3K0F - chains A and F of the 6 polymer chains in the assembly; structure by X-ray diffraction, 3.00 A resolution.

== Chain A ==
Name: Circadian clock protein kinase KaiC
Organism: Synechococcus elongatus PCC 7942
Notes: EC 2.7.11.17
UniProt: Q79PF4 (KAIC_SYNE7); residues 1-519 here = UniProt positions 1-519
Chain sequence (519 residues; numbered 1 to 519; the number before each row is that of its first residue):
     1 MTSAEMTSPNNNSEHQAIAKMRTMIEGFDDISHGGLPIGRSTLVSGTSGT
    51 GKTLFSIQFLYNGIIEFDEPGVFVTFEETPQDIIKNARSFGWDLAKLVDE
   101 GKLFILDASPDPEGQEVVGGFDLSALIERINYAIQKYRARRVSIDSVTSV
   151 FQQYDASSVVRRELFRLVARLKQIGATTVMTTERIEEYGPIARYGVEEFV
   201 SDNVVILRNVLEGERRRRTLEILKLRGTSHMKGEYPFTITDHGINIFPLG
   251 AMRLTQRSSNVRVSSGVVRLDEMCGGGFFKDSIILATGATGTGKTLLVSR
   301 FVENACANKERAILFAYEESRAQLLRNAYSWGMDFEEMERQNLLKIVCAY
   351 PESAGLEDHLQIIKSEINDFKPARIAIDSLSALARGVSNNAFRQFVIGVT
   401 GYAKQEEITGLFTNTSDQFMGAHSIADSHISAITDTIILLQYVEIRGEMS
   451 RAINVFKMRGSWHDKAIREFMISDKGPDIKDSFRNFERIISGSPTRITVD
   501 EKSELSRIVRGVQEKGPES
Unresolved in the structure: 1-13
Sequence notes: engineered mutation Ala426 (Thr in Q79PF4), Ala432 (Thr in Q79PF4)
Metal / ion sites: Mg2+ site 1: Thr53 (together with ATP); Mg2+ site 2: Thr295 (together with ATP)
Small-molecule neighbours:
  - ATP (adenosine-5'-triphosphate), molecule 1: Ser48, Gly49, Thr50, Gly51, Lys52, Thr53, Leu54, Glu78, Ser89, Phe90, Arg218, Ile239, Thr240, Asp241
  - ATP, molecule 2: Phe199, Leu223, Lys224, Leu225, Arg226, Gly227, Thr228, Ser229, His230, Lys232
  - ATP, molecule 3: Ala289, Thr290, Gly291, Thr292, Gly293, Lys294, Thr295, Leu296, Glu318, Glu319, Ser330, Trp331, Arg451, Ile472, Ser473
  - ATP, molecule 4: Ser431, Ala432, Phe456, Lys457, Met458, Arg459, Gly460, Ser461, Trp462, His463, Lys465
What the authors report for this chain:
  - mutagenesis - E318A: abolished catalytic activity
  - mutagenesis - I430A (Tm change 3 degC): decreased stability
  - mutagenesis - R385A: increased catalytic activity

== Chain F ==
Name: Circadian clock protein kinase KaiC
Organism: Synechococcus elongatus PCC 7942
Notes: EC 2.7.11.17
UniProt: Q79PF4 (KAIC_SYNE7); numbering as in UniProt (aligned over 1-519)
Chain sequence (519 residues; row label = number of the first residue in the row):
     1 MTSAEMTSPNNNSEHQAIAKMRTMIEGFDDISHGGLPIGRSTLVSGTSGT
    51 GKTLFSIQFLYNGIIEFDEPGVFVTFEETPQDIIKNARSFGWDLAKLVDE
   101 GKLFILDASPDPEGQEVVGGFDLSALIERINYAIQKYRARRVSIDSVTSV
   151 FQQYDASSVVRRELFRLVARLKQIGATTVMTTERIEEYGPIARYGVEEFV
   201 SDNVVILRNVLEGERRRRTLEILKLRGTSHMKGEYPFTITDHGINIFPLG
   251 AMRLTQRSSNVRVSSGVVRLDEMCGGGFFKDSIILATGATGTGKTLLVSR
   301 FVENACANKERAILFAYEESRAQLLRNAYSWGMDFEEMERQNLLKIVCAY
   351 PESAGLEDHLQIIKSEINDFKPARIAIDSLSALARGVSNNAFRQFVIGVT
   401 GYAKQEEITGLFTNTSDQFMGAHSIADSHISAITDTIILLQYVEIRGEMS
   451 RAINVFKMRGSWHDKAIREFMISDKGPDIKDSFRNFERIISGSPTRITVD
   501 EKSELSRIVRGVQEKGPES
Unresolved in the structure: 1-13
Modified positions: Ser431 (phosphoserine; SEP)
Sequence notes: engineered mutation Ala426 (Thr in Q79PF4), Ala432 (Thr in Q79PF4)
Metal / ion sites: Mg2+: Thr295 (together with ATP)
Small-molecule neighbours:
  - ATP (adenosine-5'-triphosphate), molecule 1: Ser48, Gly49, Thr50, Gly51, Lys52, Thr53, Leu54, Glu78, Ser89, Phe90, Arg218, Ile239, Thr240, Asp241
  - ATP, molecule 2: Leu223, Lys224, Leu225, Arg226, Gly227, Thr228, Ser229, His230, Lys232
  - ATP, molecule 3: Ala289, Thr290, Gly291, Thr292, Gly293, Lys294, Thr295, Leu296, Glu318, Ser330, Trp331, Arg451, Ile472, Ser473, Asp474
  - ATP, molecule 4: Ala432, Phe456, Lys457, Met458, Arg459, Gly460, Ser461, Trp462, His463, Lys465

== How chain A and chain F interact ==
Pairs across the interface (137; chain A residue first):
  Glu14(A) with Lys85(F)
  His15(A) with Arg88(F), hydrogen bond (backbone-side chain)
  Gln16(A) with Lys85(F); Arg88(F)
  Ala17(A) with Lys85(F); Arg88(F)
  Ile18(A) with Lys85(F); Asn86(F)
  Arg40(A) with Asp82(F), salt bridge; Lys85(F); Asn86(F), hydrogen bond
  Ser158(A) with Gln152(F); Gln153(F), hydrogen bond (side chain-backbone); Tyr154(F)
  Arg161(A) with Glu77(F), salt bridge; Ser149(F); Gln152(F); Glu183(F), salt bridge
  Arg162(A) with Gln115(F); Glu116(F), salt bridge
  Phe165(A) with Glu77(F); Pro110(F)
  Arg166(A) with Pro112(F); Gly114(F), hydrogen bond (side chain-backbone)
  Ala169(A) with Pro112(F), hydrophobic
  Arg170(A) with Pro112(F)
  Lys172(A) with Asp82(F), salt bridge
  Tyr188(A) with Leu211(F), hydrophobic
  Gly195(A) with Arg193(F), hydrogen bond (backbone-side chain)
  Val196(A) with Gln152(F); Arg193(F)
  Glu198(A) with Ser48(F), hydrogen bond (backbone-side chain)
  Phe199(A) with Thr47(F); Ser48(F); Lys52(F); Glu77(F); Glu183(F); Arg184(F); Arg193(F)
  Val200(A) with Glu77(F)
  Arg208(A) with Leu211(F)
  Arg217(A) with Glu214(F), salt bridge
  Thr219(A) with Glu214(F)
  Glu221(A) with Arg216(F), salt bridge
  Leu223(A) with Ser48(F); Arg216(F)
  Lys224(A) with Ser48(F); Gly49(F)
  Arg226(A) with Glu78(F), salt bridge; Asn86(F)
  Gly227(A) with Asn86(F); Ser89(F), hydrogen bond (backbone-side chain)
  Thr228(A) with Ser89(F)
  Lys232(A) with Arg216(F); Arg218(F)
  Gly233(A) with Glu214(F); Arg216(F)
  Glu234(A) with Leu211(F); Glu214(F), hydrogen bond (backbone-backbone); Arg215(F), hydrogen bond (backbone-side chain)
  Gly250(A) with Ser353(F)
  Met252(A) with Tyr350(F)
  Arg253(A) with Tyr350(F)
  Leu254(A) with Ala316(F); Glu319(F); Ser320(F); Arg321(F), hydrogen bond (backbone-side chain); Cys348(F), hydrophobic; Ala349(F); Tyr350(F)
  Thr255(A) with Arg321(F), hydrogen bond
  Gln256(A) with Ser320(F), hydrogen bond (backbone-side chain); Ala322(F); Tyr350(F), hydrogen bond
  Arg257(A) with Ala322(F)
  Ser258(A) with Ala322(F); Gln323(F); Arg326(F)
  Ser259(A) with Arg326(F), hydrogen bond (backbone-side chain)
  Asn260(A) with Arg326(F)
  Phe279(A) with Arg326(F)
  Asp281(A) with Arg326(F), hydrogen bond (backbone-side chain)
  Asn390(A) with Gly386(F)
  Arg393(A) with Arg385(F); Gly386(F)
  Gln394(A) with Glu214(F)
  Ile397(A) with Tyr350(F), hydrophobic; Arg385(F)
  Lys404(A) with Gln323(F), hydrogen bond
  Ala422(A) with Phe419(F)
  His423(A) with Gln418(F); Phe419(F), hydrogen bond (backbone-backbone); Met420(F), hydrogen bond (side chain-backbone)
  Ser424(A) with Asp417(F); Phe419(F)
  Ile425(A) with Thr290(F); Phe419(F), hydrophobic
  His429(A) with Asp417(F), salt bridge
  Ser431(A) with Thr290(F), hydrogen bond (backbone-side chain)
  Ala432(A) with Glu318(F)
  Ile433(A) with Arg385(F)
  Asp435(A) with Gln323(F), hydrogen bond
  Asn454(A) with Met449(F)
  Phe456(A) with Thr290(F); Phe419(F), hydrophobic; Tyr442(F), hydrophobic
  Lys457(A) with Thr290(F); Gly291(F)
  Arg459(A) with Gln323(F); Asn327(F)
  Gly460(A) with Arg326(F); Asn327(F); Ser330(F)
  Lys465(A) with Glu448(F); Met449(F), hydrogen bond (backbone-backbone)
  Ala466(A) with Gly447(F); Glu448(F)
  Ile467(A) with Gly447(F), hydrogen bond (backbone-backbone); Met449(F), hydrophobic
  Ser482(A) with Gly447(F)
  Phe483(A) with Gly447(F), hydrogen bond (backbone-backbone)
  Arg484(A) with Arg446(F)
  Phe486(A) with Arg496(F), hydrogen bond (backbone-side chain)
  Glu487(A) with Glu444(F); Pro494(F); Thr495(F); Arg496(F), salt bridge
  Arg488(A) with Glu444(F), hydrogen bond (backbone-side chain); Arg488(F); Ser493(F)
  Ile489(A) with Glu444(F), hydrogen bond (backbone-side chain)
  Ile490(A) with Phe419(F), hydrophobic; Met420(F), hydrophobic; Glu444(F), hydrogen bond (backbone-side chain); Met449(F), hydrophobic
  Lys502(A) with Glu501(F), salt bridge
  Glu504(A) with Lys502(F)
Also at the interface, not in a pair above, chain A (82 interface residues in all): Ser157, Gln173, Tyr235, Gly401, Ile437, His463
Also at the interface, not in a pair above, chain F (71 interface residues in all): Gly46, Ser109, Ile185, Tyr317, Trp331, Glu352, Gly421, Arg451

== In short ==
The interface between chain A and chain F involves 82 residues on one side and 71 on the other; the contacts
include 27 hydrogen bonds and 11 salt bridges. Among the polar pairs are Arg40(A)-Asp82(F), Arg161(A)-Glu77(F)
and Arg161(A)-Glu183(F). From the paper: E318A of chain A abolishes catalytic activity; I430A of chain A
reduces stability.
Here chain A is Circadian clock protein kinase KaiC and chain F is Circadian clock protein kinase KaiC, both
from Synechococcus elongatus PCC 7942. Entry 3K0F (Crystal structure of the phosphorylation-site double mutant
T426A/T432A of the KaiC circadian clock protein) was determined by X-ray diffraction (same publication as
3JZM, 3K09, 3K0A, 3K0C and 3K0E).
